PDB entry 7LCN | electron microscopy, 3.35 A resolution | chains C and K of the 9 polymer chains in the assembly

# Chain C (and K)
Name: Spike glycoprotein
From: Severe acute respiratory syndrome coronavirus 2
Notes: chain K of this document is another copy of the same molecule, construct and numbering; everything in this record applies to it too
UniProtKB: P0DTC2 (SPIKE_SARS2); residues 27-1147 here = UniProt positions 27-1147
Sequence (1121 residues; row label = number of the first residue in the row):
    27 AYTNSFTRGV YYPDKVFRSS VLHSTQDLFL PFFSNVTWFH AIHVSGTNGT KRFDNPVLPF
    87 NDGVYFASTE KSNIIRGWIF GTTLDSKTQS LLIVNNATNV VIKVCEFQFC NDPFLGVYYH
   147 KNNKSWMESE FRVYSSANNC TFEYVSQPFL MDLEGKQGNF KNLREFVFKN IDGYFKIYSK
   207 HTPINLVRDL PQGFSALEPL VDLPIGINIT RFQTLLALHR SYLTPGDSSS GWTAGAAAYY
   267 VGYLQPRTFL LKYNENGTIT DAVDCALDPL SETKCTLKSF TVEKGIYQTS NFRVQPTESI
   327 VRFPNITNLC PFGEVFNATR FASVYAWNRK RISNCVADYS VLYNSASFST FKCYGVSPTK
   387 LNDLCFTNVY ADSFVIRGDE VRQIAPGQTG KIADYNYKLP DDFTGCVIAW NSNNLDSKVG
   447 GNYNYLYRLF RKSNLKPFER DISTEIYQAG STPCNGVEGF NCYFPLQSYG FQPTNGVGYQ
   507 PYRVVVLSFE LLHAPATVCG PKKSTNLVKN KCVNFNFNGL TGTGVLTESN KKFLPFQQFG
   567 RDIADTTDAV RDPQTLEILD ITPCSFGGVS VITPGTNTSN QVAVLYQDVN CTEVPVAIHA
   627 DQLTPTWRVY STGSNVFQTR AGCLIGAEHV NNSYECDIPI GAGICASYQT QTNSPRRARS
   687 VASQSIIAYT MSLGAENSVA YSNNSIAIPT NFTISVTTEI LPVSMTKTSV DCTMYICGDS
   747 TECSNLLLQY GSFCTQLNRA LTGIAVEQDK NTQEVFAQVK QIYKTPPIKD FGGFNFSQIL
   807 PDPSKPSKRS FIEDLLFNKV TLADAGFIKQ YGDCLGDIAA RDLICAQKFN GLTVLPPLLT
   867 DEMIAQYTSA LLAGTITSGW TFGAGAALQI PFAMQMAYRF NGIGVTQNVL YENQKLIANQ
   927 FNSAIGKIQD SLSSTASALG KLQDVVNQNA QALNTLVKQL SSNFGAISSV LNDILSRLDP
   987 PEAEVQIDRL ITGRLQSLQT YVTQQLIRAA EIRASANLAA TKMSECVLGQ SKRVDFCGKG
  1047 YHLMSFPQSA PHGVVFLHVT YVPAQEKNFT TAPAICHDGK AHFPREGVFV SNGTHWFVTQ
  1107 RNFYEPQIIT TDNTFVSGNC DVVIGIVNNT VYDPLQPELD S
Not modelled in the structure: 70-79, 173-185, 246-262, 445-446, 455-461, 469-488, 502, 621-640, 677-688, 828-853
Disulfide bonds: Cys131-Cys166, Cys291-Cys301, Cys336-Cys361, Cys379-Cys432, Cys391-Cys525, Cys538-Cys590, Cys617-Cys649, Cys662-Cys671, Cys738-Cys760, Cys743-Cys749, Cys1032-Cys1043, Cys1082-Cys1126
Covalently attached groups: N-acetylglucosamine (NAG) linked to Asn61, Asn122, Asn165, Asn234, Asn282, Asn331, Asn343, Asn603, Asn616, Asn657, Asn709, Asn717, Asn801, Asn1074, Asn1098, Asn1134
Differences from the reference sequence: conflict Pro986 (Lys in P0DTC2), Pro987 (Val in P0DTC2)
Curated features (UniProtKB/Swiss-Prot):
  - region: Asn280 to Cys301 (Putative superantigen), Arg403 to Asp405 (Integrin-binding motif), Asn448 to Phe456 (Immunodominant HLA epitope recognized by the CD8+), Pro681 to Ala684 (Putative superantigen), Ser816 to Tyr837 (Fusion peptide 1), Lys835 to Phe855 (Fusion peptide 2)
  - site (Cleavage): Arg685, Ser686, Arg815, Ser816
  - glycosylation: Asn61 (N-linked (GlcNAc...) (hybrid) asparagine), Asn74 (N-linked (GlcNAc...) (complex) asparagine), Asn122 (N-linked (GlcNAc...) (hybrid) asparagine), Asn149 (N-linked (GlcNAc...) (complex) asparagine), Asn165 (N-linked (GlcNAc...) (complex) asparagine), Asn234 (N-linked (GlcNAc...) (high mannose) asparagine), Asn282 (N-linked (GlcNAc...) (complex) asparagine), Thr323 (O-linked (GalNAc) threonine), Ser325 (O-linked (HexNAc...) serine), Asn331 (N-linked (GlcNAc...) (complex) asparagine), Asn343 (N-linked (GlcNAc...) (complex) asparagine), Asn603 (N-linked (GlcNAc...) (hybrid) asparagine), Asn616 (N-linked (GlcNAc...) (complex) asparagine), Asn657 (N-linked (GlcNAc...) (complex) asparagine), Thr676 (O-linked (GlcNAc...) threonine), Thr678 (O-linked (GlcNAc...) threonine), Asn709 (N-linked (GlcNAc...) (high mannose) asparagine), Asn717 (N-linked (GlcNAc...) (hybrid) asparagine), Asn801 (N-linked (GlcNAc...) (hybrid) asparagine), Asn1074 (N-linked (GlcNAc...) (hybrid) asparagine) and 2 more in UniProt

# Chain C / chain K interface
Residue-residue contacts - 180 pairs, chain C then chain K:
  Asn317(C) with Asp737(K), hydrogen bond; Met740(K)
  Arg319(C) with Asp745(K), salt bridge
  Arg357(C) with Pro230(K)
  Cys379(C) with Glu988(K)
  Gly381(C) with Ile973(K); Arg983(K), hydrogen bond (backbone-side chain); Leu984(K)
  Val382(C) with Arg983(K); Leu984(K)
  Ser383(C) with Arg983(K), hydrogen bond (backbone-backbone); Leu984(K); Asp985(K), hydrogen bond (side chain-backbone); Glu988(K), hydrogen bond
  Thr385(C) with Asp985(K), hydrogen bond
  Lys386(C) with Leu981(K), hydrogen bond (side chain-backbone); Ser982(K); Arg983(K); Leu984(K); Asp985(K)
  Leu390(C) with Arg983(K)
  Tyr396(C) with Tyr200(K); Pro230(K)
  Thr415(C) with Tyr369(K)
  Gly416(C) with Tyr369(K)
  Thr430(C) with Arg983(K), hydrogen bond
  Glu516(C) with Tyr200(K), hydrogen bond
  Leu517(C) with Arg983(K)
  Leu518(C) with Tyr200(K), hydrophobic
  His519(C) with Asp40(K); Val42(K)
  Thr547(C) with Asn978(K); Ser982(K)
  Lys558(C) with Phe43(K)
  Phe559(C) with Phe43(K), hydrophobic
  Leu560(C) with Tyr38(K)
  Phe562(C) with Tyr38(K), hydrophobic; Lys41(K); Pro225(K), hydrophobic
  Gln563(C) with Lys41(K); Val42(K); Phe43(K); Gly283(K)
  Gln564(C) with Lys41(K), hydrogen bond (backbone-backbone)
  Phe565(C) with Lys41(K); Val42(K); Phe43(K), hydrogen bond (backbone-backbone)
  Gly566(C) with Phe43(K)
  Arg567(C) with Phe43(K), hydrogen bond (backbone-backbone)
  Ile569(C) with Val47(K), hydrophobic; Lys964(K)
  Ala570(C) with Asn856(K); Val963(K), hydrophobic; Ser967(K)
  Asp571(C) with Ser967(K); Val976(K)
  Pro589(C) with Phe855(K), hydrophobic
  Phe592(C) with Met740(K), hydrophobic; Lys854(K); Phe855(K); Thr859(K)
  Gln613(C) with Leu861(K)
  Ala647(C) with Pro862(K), hydrophobic
  Pro665(C) with Leu864(K), hydrophobic
  Ala668(C) with Pro862(K); Pro863(K), hydrogen bond (backbone-backbone); Leu864(K); Thr866(K)
  Gly669(C) with Leu864(K), hydrogen bond (backbone-backbone); Thr866(K); Met869(K)
  Thr696(C) with Met869(K)
  Met697(C) with Leu864(K), hydrophobic; Met869(K), hydrophobic
  Leu699(C) with Ile788(K); Met869(K), hydrophobic; Gln872(K); Tyr873(K), hydrogen bond (backbone-side chain)
  Gly700(C) with Lys786(K)
  Ala701(C) with Gln787(K); Ile788(K), hydrogen bond (backbone-backbone)
  Glu702(C) with Ile788(K); Lys790(K), salt bridge
  Asn703(C) with Gln787(K), hydrogen bond; Ile788(K), hydrogen bond (backbone-backbone); Tyr789(K); Lys790(K), hydrogen bond (backbone-backbone)
  Ser704(C) with Lys790(K)
  Val705(C) with Tyr789(K), hydrophobic; Lys790(K); Thr883(K)
  Ala706(C) with Gln895(K)
  Tyr707(C) with Pro792(K), hydrophobic; Asp796(K); Phe797(K); Thr883(K); Gln895(K); Ile896(K); Pro897(K); Phe898(K), hydrogen bond (side chain-backbone)
  Ser708(C) with Pro897(K)
  Asn709(C) with Asp796(K); Pro897(K)
  Asn710(C) with Pro897(K)
  Ser711(C) with Gln895(K), hydrogen bond; Ile896(K); Pro897(K)
  Ile712(C) with Gln895(K); Ile896(K), hydrophobic
  Ala713(C) with Leu894(K); Gln895(K), hydrogen bond (backbone-backbone)
  Pro715(C) with Leu894(K)
  Gln957(C) with Arg765(K)
  Thr961(C) with Ser758(K); Gln762(K); Arg765(K)
  Gln965(C) with Tyr756(K), hydrogen bond (side chain-backbone); Gly757(K); Ser758(K), hydrogen bond
  Ser968(C) with Gln755(K); Gly757(K)
  Asn969(C) with Gln755(K)
  Phe970(C) with Gln755(K), hydrogen bond (backbone-backbone); Phe759(K), hydrophobic
  Gly971(C) with Gln755(K)
  Pro987(C) with Gly413(K); Asp427(K)
  Gln1002(C) with Phe759(K); Gln1005(K), hydrogen bond
  Ser1003(C) with Phe759(K)
  Thr1006(C) with Phe759(K); Gln762(K)
  Thr1009(C) with Thr1009(K)
  Gln1010(C) with Leu1012(K)
  Ile1013(C) with Leu1012(K), hydrophobic
  Glu1017(C) with Arg1019(K)
  Arg1039(C) with Thr1027(K); Glu1031(K), salt bridge; Arg1039(K)
  Val1040(C) with Ser1030(K); Leu1034(K)
  Asp1041(C) with Gly889(K); Leu1034(K)
  Lys1045(C) with Phe888(K); Gly889(K), hydrogen bond (side chain-backbone); Ala890(K), hydrogen bond (side chain-backbone); Gly891(K)
  Gly1046(C) with Ala890(K)
  Tyr1047(C) with Trp886(K); Ala890(K), hydrophobic
  Val1068(C) with Ala890(K); Gly891(K)
  Pro1069(C) with Gly891(K)
  Glu1072(C) with Leu894(K)
  Asn1074(C) with Gln895(K), hydrogen bond
  Thr1077(C) with Pro897(K); Met900(K), hydrogen bond
  Ala1078(C) with Met900(K)
  Pro1079(C) with Met900(K); Tyr917(K), hydrogen bond (backbone-side chain)
  Phe1089(C) with Gln913(K); Asn914(K); Tyr917(K), hydrophobic
  Pro1090(C) with Gln913(K), hydrogen bond (backbone-side chain)
  Arg1091(C) with Asn907(K)
  Gly1093(C) with Tyr904(K)
  Val1094(C) with Met900(K), hydrophobic; Tyr904(K)
  Arg1107(C) with Tyr904(K)
  Phe1121(C) with Thr912(K); Asn914(K)
  Ser1123(C) with Asn914(K), hydrogen bond; Glu918(K), hydrogen bond
  Gly1124(C) with Glu918(K)
  Val1128(C) with Tyr917(K); Glu918(K)
  Val1129(C) with Tyr917(K), hydrophobic
  Ile1130(C) with Gln920(K); Lys921(K)
  Leu1141(C) with Leu1141(K), hydrophobic
Also at the interface, not in a pair above, chain C (110 interface residues in all): Gln314, Asn394, Lys417, Ala520, Gly545, Lys557, Asp614, Ile666, Gly667, Ile670, Cys671, Ala1080, Leu1145
Also at the interface, not in a pair above, chain K (103 interface residues in all): Glu224, Asn282, Thr284, Asn370, Ser735, Leu858, Val860, Thr887, Ala892, Ala893, Leu966, Ser975, Ile1013, Gly1035, Glu1111, Glu1144, Leu1145

# Overview
Chain C and chain K form an interface of 110 and 103 residues respectively, with 34 hydrogen bonds and 3 salt
bridges. Polar pairs include Arg319(C)-Asp745(K), Glu702(C)-Lys790(K) and Arg1039(C)-Glu1031(K).
N-acetylglucosamine is covalently linked to Asn61(C), Asn122(C), Asn165(C), Asn234(C), Asn282(C) and Asn331(C)
and 10 more.
Chain C and chain K are both Spike glycoprotein (Severe acute respiratory syndrome coronavirus 2); the
structure, Structure of SARS-CoV-2 S protein in complex with N-terminal domain antibody DH1050.1, was
determined by electron microscopy together with 7LD1 from the same study.
